8U9Z - chains B and G of the 7 polymer chains in the assembly; structure by electron microscopy, 3.80 A resolution.

# Chain B
Protein: Cell division control protein 48
Organism: Saccharomyces cerevisiae
Notes: EC 3.6.4.6
UniProt: P25694 (CDC48_YEAST); residue numbers follow UniProt; this construct covers 1-835
Amino-acid sequence (835 residues; numbered 1 to 835; the number before each row is that of its first residue):
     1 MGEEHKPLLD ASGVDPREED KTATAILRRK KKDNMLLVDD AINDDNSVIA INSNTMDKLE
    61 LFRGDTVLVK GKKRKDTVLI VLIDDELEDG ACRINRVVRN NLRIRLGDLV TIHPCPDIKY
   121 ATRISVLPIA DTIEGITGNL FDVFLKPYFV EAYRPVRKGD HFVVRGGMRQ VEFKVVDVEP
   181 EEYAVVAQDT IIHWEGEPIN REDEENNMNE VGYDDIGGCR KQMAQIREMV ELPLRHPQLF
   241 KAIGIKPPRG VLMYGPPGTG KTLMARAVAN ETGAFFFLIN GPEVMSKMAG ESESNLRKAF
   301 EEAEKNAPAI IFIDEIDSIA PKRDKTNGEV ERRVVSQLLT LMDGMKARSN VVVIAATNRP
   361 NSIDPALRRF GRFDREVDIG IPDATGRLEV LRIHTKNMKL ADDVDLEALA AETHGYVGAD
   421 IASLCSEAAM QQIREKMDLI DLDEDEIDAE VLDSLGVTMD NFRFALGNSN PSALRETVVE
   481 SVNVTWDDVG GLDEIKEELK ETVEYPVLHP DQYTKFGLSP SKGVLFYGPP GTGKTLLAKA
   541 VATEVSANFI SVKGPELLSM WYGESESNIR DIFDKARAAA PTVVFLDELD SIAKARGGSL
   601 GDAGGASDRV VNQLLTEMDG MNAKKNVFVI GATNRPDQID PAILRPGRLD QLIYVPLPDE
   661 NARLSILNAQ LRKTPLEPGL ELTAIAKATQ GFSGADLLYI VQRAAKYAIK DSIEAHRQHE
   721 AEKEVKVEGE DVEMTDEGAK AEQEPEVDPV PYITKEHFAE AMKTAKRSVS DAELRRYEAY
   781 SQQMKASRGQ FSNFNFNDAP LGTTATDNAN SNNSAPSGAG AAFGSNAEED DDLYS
Not modelled in the structure: 1-204, 723-747, 797-835
UniProt features mapped onto this chain:
  - binding site (ATP): Pro257 to Leu263, Asn358, His394, Gly531 to Leu536
  - modified residue: Ser472 (Phosphoserine), Ser519 (Phosphoserine), Thr735 (Phosphothreonine), Ser770 (Phosphoserine)
  - cross-link (Glycyl lysine isopeptide (Lys-Gly)): Lys305 (interchain with G-Cter in ubiquitin), Lys322 (interchain with G-Cter in ubiquitin), Lys346 (interchain with G-Cter in ubiquitin), Lys522 (interchain with G-Cter in ubiquitin), Lys539 (interchain with G-Cter in ubiquitin), Lys594 (interchain with G-Cter in ubiquitin), Lys673 (interchain with G-Cter in ubiquitin)
  - mutagenesis: Lys261 (K261A: Moderate reduction in growth rate; K261T: Probable loss of ATP binding. Complete loss of catalytic activity), Glu315 (E315A: Moderate reduction in growth rate; E315D: Severe loss of catalytic activity without affecting cooperativity between the 2 ATP-binding regions. Slight reduction in growth rate ...), Asn358 (N358A: Slight reduction in growth rate. Restores cell growth; when associated with Q-315), Arg369 (R369A: No effect on growth rate. Restores cell growth; when associated with Q-315), Pro471 (P471A/S: Restores cell growth; when associated with Q-315), Arg475 (R475H: Restores cell growth; when associated with Q-315), Lys534 (K534A/T: Severe loss of catalytic activity. Lethal), Glu588 (E588D: Moderate reduction in growth rate; E588Q: Lethal), Arg645 (R645A: Lethal)
Ion coordination: Mg2+ site 1: Thr262 (together with 08T); Mg2+ site 2: Thr535 (together with 08T)
Small-molecule neighbours:
  - 08T ([[[(2R,3S,4R,5R)-5-(6-aminopurin-9-yl)-3,4-bis(oxidanyl)oxolan-2-yl]methoxy-oxidanyl-phosphoryl]oxy-oxidanyl-phosphoryl]oxy-tris(fluoranyl)beryllium), molecule 1: Asp215, Ile216, Gly217, Pro256, Pro257, Gly258, Thr259, Gly260, Lys261, Thr262, Leu263, Arg266, Glu315, Asn358, Val390, His394, Gly418, Ala419, Ala422
  - 08T, molecule 2: Asp343, Arg369, Arg372
  - 08T, molecule 3: Asp488, Val489, Gly490, Pro530, Gly531, Thr532, Gly533, Lys534, Thr535, Leu536, Glu588, Asn634, Ile666, Gln670, Gly694, Ala695, Leu698
What the authors report for this chain:
  - catalytic residues: Glu315, Arg369, Arg372, Glu588, Arg645, Arg648 (citing earlier work)

# Chain G
Protein: Substrate
Organism: Saccharomyces cerevisiae
Amino-acid sequence (22 residues; each row starts with the number of its first residue):
     1 AAAAAAAAAA AAAVAVAVAV AA

# Chain B / chain G interface
Pairs across the interface - 15 pairs, chain B then chain G:
  Lys287(B) - Ala4(G)  hydrogen bond (backbone-backbone)
  Met288(B) - Ala1(G)  hydrophobic
  Met288(B) - Ala2(G)
  Met288(B) - Ala3(G)  hydrophobic
  Ala289(B) - Ala2(G)
  Ala289(B) - Ala3(G)
  Ala289(B) - Ala4(G)
  Val330(B) - Ala4(G)  hydrophobic
  Met560(B) - Val16(G)
  Trp561(B) - Val14(G)
  Tyr562(B) - Val14(G)
  Tyr562(B) - Val16(G)  hydrophobic
  Ala603(B) - Val16(G)
  Ala603(B) - Ala17(G)
  Ala603(B) - Val18(G)  hydrophobic
Other interface residues (no listed pair), chain B (10 interface residues in all): Gly601, Asp602
Other interface residues (no listed pair), chain G (10 interface residues in all): Ala15, Ala19

# Summary
Chain B and chain G each contribute 10 residues to their interface; the contacts include 1 hydrogen bond. Its
one hydrogen bond, Lys287(B)-Ala4(G), is backbone to backbone. Bound to chain B: 3 copies of compound 08T. The
paper reports catalytic residues Glu315(B), Arg369(B) and Arg372(B) among others.
Chain B is Cell division control protein 48 and chain G is Substrate, both from Saccharomyces cerevisiae; the
structure, Cdc48-Shp1 unfolding native substrate, Class 7, was determined by electron microscopy (same
publication as 8U7T, 8U8I, 8U9C, 8U9P, 8U9Q, 8UA0 and 3 further entries).
